PDB entry 1FSK | X-ray diffraction, 2.90 A resolution | chains B and C of the 3 polymer chains in the assembly

# Chain B
Protein: Immunoglobulin kappa light chain
From: Mus musculus
Reference sequence: P01837 (KAC_MOUSE); aligned to UniProt positions 1-214 over residues 1-214 (the alignment contains insertions or deletions, so no single offset holds)
Chain sequence (214 residues; numbered 1 to 214; the number before each row is that of its first residue):
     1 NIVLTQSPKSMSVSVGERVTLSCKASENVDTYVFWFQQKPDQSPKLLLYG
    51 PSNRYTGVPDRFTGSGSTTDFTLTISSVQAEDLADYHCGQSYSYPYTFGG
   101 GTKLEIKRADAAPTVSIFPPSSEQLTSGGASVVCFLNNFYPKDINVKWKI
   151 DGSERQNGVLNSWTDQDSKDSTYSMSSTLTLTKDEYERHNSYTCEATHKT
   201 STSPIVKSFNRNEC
Sequence notes: conflict Leu4 (Met33 in P01837), Val13 (Met42 in P01837), Ser22 (Thr51 in P01837), Asp30 (Val59 in P01837), Phe34 (Ser63 in P01837), Phe36 (Tyr65 in P01837), Asp41 (Glu70 in P01837), Leu48 (Ile77 in P01837), Pro51 (Ala80 in P01837), Thr68 (Ala97 in P01837), Ser91 (Gly120 in P01837), Lys149 (Asn178 in P01837)
Disulfides: Cys23-Cys88, Cys134-Cys194

# Chain C
Protein: Antibody heavy chain fab
From: Mus musculus
Notes: antibody fragment or engineered binder
Chain sequence (220 residues; row label = number of the first residue in the row):
     1 QVQLQQPGTELVRPGASVILSCKASGYTFTSYWINWVKQRPGQGLEWVGN
    51 IFPSDSYTNYNQKFKDKATLTVDKSSSTAYMQVNSPTSEDSAVYYCTRGA
   101 RDTWFAYWGQGTLVTVSVAKTTPPSVFPLAPGSAAQTNSMVTLGCLVKGY
   151 FPEPVTVTWNSGSLSSGVHTFPAVLQSDLYTLSSSVTVPSSTWPSETVTC
   201 NVAHPASSTKVDKKIVPRDC
Disulfides: Cys22-Cys96, Cys145-Cys200

# Interface between chain B and chain C
Residue-residue contacts (62):
  Asn1(B) - Lys63(C)
  Phe34(B) - Phe105(C)  hydrophobic
  Phe36(B) - Phe105(C)  hydrophobic
  Phe36(B) - Trp108(C)  hydrophobic
  Gln38(B) - Gln39(C)  hydrogen bond
  Gln38(B) - Tyr95(C)
  Ser43(B) - Tyr95(C)
  Pro44(B) - Leu45(C)  hydrophobic
  Pro44(B) - Tyr95(C)
  Pro44(B) - Trp108(C)
  Leu46(B) - Thr103(C)
  Leu46(B) - Trp104(C)
  Leu46(B) - Phe105(C)
  Leu46(B) - Ala106(C)  hydrophobic
  Tyr49(B) - Asp102(C)
  Tyr49(B) - Thr103(C)
  Tyr55(B) - Ala106(C)
  Ser91(B) - Trp104(C)  hydrogen bond
  Tyr94(B) - Trp33(C)
  Tyr94(B) - Trp47(C)  hydrophobic
  Tyr94(B) - Asn50(C)  hydrogen bond
  Tyr94(B) - Asn59(C)  hydrogen bond
  Pro95(B) - Trp47(C)  hydrophobic
  Tyr96(B) - Asn35(C)
  Tyr96(B) - Trp47(C)
  Tyr96(B) - Trp104(C)
  Phe98(B) - Leu45(C)
  Phe98(B) - Glu46(C)
  Phe98(B) - Trp47(C)
  Ser116(B) - Thr142(C)  hydrogen bond
  Phe118(B) - Leu129(C)
  Phe118(B) - Ala130(C)
  Phe118(B) - Pro131(C)
  Phe118(B) - Thr142(C)
  Pro119(B) - Arg218(C)  hydrogen bond (backbone-side chain)
  Pro120(B) - Arg218(C)  hydrogen bond (backbone-side chain)
  Ser121(B) - Phe127(C)
  Ser121(B) - Pro128(C)
  Ser121(B) - Arg218(C)
  Glu123(B) - Phe127(C)
  Glu123(B) - Pro128(C)
  Glu123(B) - Lys213(C)  salt bridge
  Gln124(B) - Phe127(C)
  Val133(B) - Leu129(C)  hydrophobic
  Phe135(B) - Leu143(C)
  Phe135(B) - Ser185(C)
  Asn137(B) - His169(C)
  Asn137(B) - Phe171(C)
  Asn137(B) - Ser185(C)  hydrogen bond
  Asn138(B) - His169(C)
  Asn161(B) - Val174(C)
  Ser162(B) - Phe171(C)
  Ser162(B) - Pro172(C)  hydrogen bond (side chain-backbone)
  Trp163(B) - Pro172(C)
  Thr164(B) - Phe171(C)
  Ser174(B) - His169(C)  hydrogen bond
  Ser174(B) - Phe171(C)
  Met175(B) - Phe171(C)
  Ser176(B) - Phe171(C)
  Ser176(B) - Ser183(C)  hydrogen bond
  Cys214(B) - Ser133(C)  hydrogen bond (backbone-side chain)
  Cys214(B) - Cys220(C)  hydrogen bond (backbone-side chain)
Other interface residues (no listed pair), chain B (42 interface residues in all): Gln42, Gly50, His87, Gly100, Ser127, Ser131, Leu160, Thr180, Glu213
Other interface residues (no listed pair), chain C (45 interface residues in all): Val37, Gly44, Asn61, Tyr107, Gly109, Gln110, Ala134, Leu146, Lys148, Thr170, Gln176, Ser184

# Summary
42 residues of chain B and 45 residues of chain C are in contact, with 13 hydrogen bonds and 1 salt bridge.
Polar contacts include Glu123(B)-Lys213(C), Gln38(B)-Gln39(C) and Ser91(B)-Trp104(C).
Chain B is Immunoglobulin kappa light chain and chain C is Antibody heavy chain fab, both from Mus musculus;
the structure, Complex formation between a fab fragment of a monoclonal IGG antibody and the major allergen
from ..., was determined by X-ray diffraction.
